1YNJ - chains A and B of the 6 polymer chains in the assembly; structure by X-ray diffraction, 3.20 A resolution.

[Chain A (and B)]
Molecule: DNA-directed RNA polymerase alpha chain
Organism: Thermus aquaticus
Notes: EC 2.7.7.6; chain B of this document is another copy of the same molecule, construct and numbering; everything in this record applies to it too
Reference sequence: Q9KWU8 (RPOA_THEAQ); residue numbers follow UniProt; this construct covers 1-314
Amino-acid sequence (314 residues; each row starts with the number of its first residue):
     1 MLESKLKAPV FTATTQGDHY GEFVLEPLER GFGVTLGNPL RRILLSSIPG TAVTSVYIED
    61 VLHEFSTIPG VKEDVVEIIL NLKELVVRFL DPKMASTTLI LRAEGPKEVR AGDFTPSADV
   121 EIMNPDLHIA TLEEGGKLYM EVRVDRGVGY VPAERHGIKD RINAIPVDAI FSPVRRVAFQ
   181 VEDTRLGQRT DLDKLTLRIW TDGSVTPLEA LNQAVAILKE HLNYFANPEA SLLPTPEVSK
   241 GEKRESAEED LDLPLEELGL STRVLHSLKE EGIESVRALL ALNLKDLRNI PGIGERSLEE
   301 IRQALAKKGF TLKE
Disordered / not traced: 1-5, 236-314 (chain B: 1-3, 229-314)

[Chain A / chain B interface]
Residue-residue contacts - 67 pairs, chain A then chain B:
  P9(A) - Y224(B)  hydrophobic
  F11(A) - Y224(B)
  F11(A) - F225(B)  hydrophobic
  F11(A) - P228(B)
  L25(A) - Y224(B)
  L25(A) - F225(B)  hydrophobic
  L28(A) - H221(B)
  E29(A) - S47(B)
  G31(A) - R42(B)
  F32(A) - S47(B)
  F32(A) - I217(B)  hydrophobic
  F32(A) - H221(B)
  V34(A) - R42(B)
  T35(A) - P39(B)
  T35(A) - R42(B)  hydrogen bond
  T35(A) - I43(B)
  L36(A) - L218(B)  hydrophobic
  L36(A) - F225(B)  hydrophobic
  P39(A) - T35(B)
  P39(A) - P39(B)  hydrophobic
  L40(A) - L222(B)  hydrophobic
  L40(A) - F225(B)  hydrophobic
  R42(A) - G31(B)  hydrogen bond (side chain-backbone)
  R42(A) - V34(B)
  R42(A) - T35(B)  hydrogen bond
  I43(A) - F32(B)  hydrophobic
  I43(A) - T35(B)
  S47(A) - F32(B)
  V148(A) - S4(B)
  R189(A) - R155(B)
  D191(A) - R155(B)  salt bridge
  L195(A) - F225(B)  hydrophobic
  N212(A) - F225(B)
  V215(A) - L222(B)
  I217(A) - F32(B)  hydrophobic
  L218(A) - L36(B)  hydrophobic
  L218(A) - L222(B)  hydrophobic
  K219(A) - N223(B)
  H221(A) - F32(B)
  H221(A) - L36(B)
  L222(A) - L36(B)  hydrophobic
  L222(A) - V215(B)  hydrophobic
  L222(A) - L218(B)  hydrophobic
  N223(A) - K219(B)  hydrogen bond
  Y224(A) - A8(B)  hydrophobic
  Y224(A) - P9(B)
  Y224(A) - F11(B)
  F225(A) - F11(B)  hydrophobic
  F225(A) - L25(B)  hydrophobic
  F225(A) - L40(B)  hydrophobic
  F225(A) - L195(B)  hydrophobic
  F225(A) - L211(B)  hydrophobic
  A226(A) - F11(B)
  P228(A) - F11(B)
  P228(A) - A13(B)  hydrophobic
  E229(A) - F11(B)  hydrogen bond (backbone-backbone)
  E229(A) - T12(B)
  E229(A) - A13(B)
  A230(A) - T12(B)
  A230(A) - A13(B)
  A230(A) - T14(B)  hydrogen bond (backbone-side chain)
  S231(A) - A13(B)
  L232(A) - T14(B)
  L233(A) - T14(B)
  L233(A) - T15(B)  hydrogen bond (backbone-backbone)
  L233(A) - Q16(B)
  P234(A) - Q16(B)  hydrogen bond (backbone-side chain)
Also at the interface, not in a pair above, chain A (41 interface residues in all): L197, L211, N227, T235
Also at the interface, not in a pair above, chain B (39 interface residues in all): V10, L28, V151, L208, A226, N227

[Overview]
The interface between chain A and chain B involves 41 residues on one side and 39 on the other, with 8
hydrogen bonds and 1 salt bridge. Polar pairs include D191(A)-R155(B), T35(A)-R42(B) and R42(A)-G31(B).
Chain A and chain B are both DNA-directed RNA polymerase alpha chain (Thermus aquaticus); the structure, Taq
RNA polymerase-Sorangicin complex, was determined by X-ray diffraction together with 1YNN from the same study.
